2WTW - chain A; structure by X-ray diffraction, 3.30 A resolution.

# Chain A
Molecule: Serine/threonine-protein kinase 6 aurora/IPL1-related kinase 1, breast tumor-amplified kinase, aurora-a, aurora-related kinase 1, HARK1
From: Homo sapiens
Notes: EC 2.7.11.1; fragment: catalytic domain, residues 122-403
UniProtKB: O14965 (STK6_HUMAN); residues 122-403 here = UniProt positions 122-403
Amino-acid sequence (285 residues; numbered 119 to 403; the number before each row is that of its first residue):
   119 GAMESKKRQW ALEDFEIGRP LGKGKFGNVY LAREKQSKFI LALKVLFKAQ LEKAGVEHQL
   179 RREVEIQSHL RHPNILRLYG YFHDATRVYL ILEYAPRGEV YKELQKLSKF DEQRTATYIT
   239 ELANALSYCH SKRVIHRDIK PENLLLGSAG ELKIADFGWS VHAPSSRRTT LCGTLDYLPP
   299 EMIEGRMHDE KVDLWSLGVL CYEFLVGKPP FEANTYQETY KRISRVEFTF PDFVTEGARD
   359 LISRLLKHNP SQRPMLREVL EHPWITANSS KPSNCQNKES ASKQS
Unresolved in the structure: 119-127, 284-289, 390-403
Sequence notes: engineered mutation Arg215 (Leu in O14965), Glu217 (Thr in O14965), Lys220 (Arg in O14965)
Swiss-Prot annotation at these positions:
  - region: His280 to Leu293 (Activation segment)
  - active site: Asp256 (Proton acceptor)
  - binding site (ATP): Lys143, Lys162, Glu211 to Ala213, Glu260, Asn261, Asp274
  - modified residue: Thr287 (Phosphothreonine), Thr288 (Phosphothreonine), Ser342 (Phosphoserine)
  - cross-link: Lys258 (Glycyl lysine isopeptide (Lys-Gly) (interchain with G-Cter in SUMO2))
  - natural variant: Ser155 (S155R: In a colorectal adenocarcinoma sample), Val174 (V174M: In a metastatic melanoma sample)
  - mutagenesis: Lys162 (K162R: Loss of kinase activity), Phe165 (F165A: Decreases the interaction with phosphatase type 1 isoforms), Gly198 (G198N: Reduces interaction with TPX2. Reduces kinase activity tenfold. Promotes interaction with the AURKB binding partners INCENP and BIRC5 that are normally not bound by AURKA), Arg205 (R205A: Reduces ubiquitination and proteasomal degradation), Asp274 (D274N: Abolishes cilia disassembly and kinase activity), Thr287 (T287A: No direct effect on catalytic activity; T287E: Enhances interaction with TPX2), Thr288 (T288A: Reduces cilia disassembly and kinase activity; T288D: Mimics phosphorylation state and increases kinase activity), Cys290 (C290A: Enhances stability; when associated with A-393), Tyr334 (Y334A: Reduces binding to MYCN), Gln335 (Q335A: Reduces binding to MYCN), Phe346 (F346A: Decreases the interaction with phosphatase type 1 isoforms), Cys393 (C393A: Enhances stability; when associated with A-290)
Residues lining bound ligands: ZZL (4-{[9-chloro-7-(2,6-difluorophenyl)-5H-pyrimido[5,4-d][2]benzazepin-2-yl]amino}benzoic acid): Arg137, Leu139, Gly140, Lys141, Val147, Ala160, Lys162, Leu194, Leu210, Glu211, Tyr212, Ala213, Pro214, Gly216, Glu217, Lys220, Glu260, Asn261, Leu263, Ala273, Asp274
From the paper describing this entry:
  - binding site for ZZL: Gly140 to Lys141, Val147
  - conformationally variable residues (loop rearrangement): Val147
  - mutagenesis - T217E (20-fold), W277L (4.4 +/- 0.4 nM): decreased binding to ZZL
  - catalytic residues: Lys162, Glu181, Asn261, Asp274 (citing earlier work)
  - specificity-determining residues: Trp277
  - specificity-determining residues: Gln185, Val279 (by similarity / conservation)

# Summary
Ligands of chain A: compound ZZL. UniProt lists active-site residue Asp256, 8 ATP-binding residues and 12
mutagenesis sites. The paper reports catalytic residues Lys162, Glu181 and Asn261 among others; T217E and
W277L reduce binding to ZZL.
Chain A is Serine/threonine-protein kinase 6 aurora/IPL1-related kinase 1, breast tumor-amplified kinase,
aurora-a, aurora-related kinase 1, HARK1 (Homo sapiens); the structure, Aurora-A Inhibitor Structure (2nd
crystal form), was determined by X-ray diffraction, deposited together with 2WTV.
